Entry 8E9H (electron microscopy, 2.70 A resolution); this record covers chains E and F of the 15 polymer chains in the assembly.

[Chain E]
Protein: NADH-quinone oxidoreductase subunit E
Organism: Mycolicibacterium smegmatis MC2 155
Notes: EC 1.6.99.5
UniProt: A0QU32 (A0QU32_MYCS2); residues 1-245 here = UniProt positions 1-245
Chain sequence (245 residues; numbered 1 to 245; the number before each row is that of its first residue):
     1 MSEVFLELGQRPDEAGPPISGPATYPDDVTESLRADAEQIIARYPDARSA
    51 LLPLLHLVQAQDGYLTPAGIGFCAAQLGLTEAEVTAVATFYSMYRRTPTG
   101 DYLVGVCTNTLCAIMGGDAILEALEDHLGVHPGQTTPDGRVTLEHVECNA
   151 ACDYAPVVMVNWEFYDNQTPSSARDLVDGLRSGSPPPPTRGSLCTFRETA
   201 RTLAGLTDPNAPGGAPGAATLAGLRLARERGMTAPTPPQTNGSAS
Disordered / not traced: 1-5, 238-245
Ion coordination: 2Fe-2S cluster Fe: Cys107, Cys112, Cys148, Cys152
Ligand contacts: 2Fe-2S cluster (FES): Cys107, Asn109, Leu111, Cys112, Cys148, Asn149, Ala150, Ala151, Cys152, Val157

[Chain F]
Protein: NADH-quinone oxidoreductase subunit F
Organism: Mycolicibacterium smegmatis MC2 155
Notes: EC 7.1.1.-
UniProt: A0QU31 (A0QU31_MYCS2); numbering as in UniProt (aligned over 1-443)
Chain sequence (443 residues; row label = number of the first residue in the row):
     1 MTPLTPVLSRFWDEPEPWTLETYRRHDGYQGLQRALSMGPDDVIAFVKDS
    51 GLRGRGGAGFPTGTKWSFIPQERGDQPAGGPAAKPHYLVINADESEPGTC
   101 KDIPLLLTTPHFLVEGAIIAAYAIRARHAFIYVRGEVLPVLRRLQAAVAE
   151 AYAAGYLGTDIMGSGFDLDLIVHAGAGAYICGEETALLDSLEGRRGQPRL
   201 RPPFPAVAGLYACPTVVNNVESIASVPPIMVNGVDWFRSMGSEKSPGFTL
   251 YSLSGHVTRPGQYEAPLGITLRELLEYAGGVRAGHQLKFWTPGGSSTPLL
   301 TAEHLDVPLDYEGMASVGSMLGTKALQIFDETTCVVRAVRRWTQFYAHES
   351 CGKCTPCREGTYWLAQIYARLENGAGTEADIDKLLDISDNIFGKSFCALG
   401 DGAASPIMSSIKHFRDEYVAHLDGGCPFDPHASTLMATEGAGV
Disordered / not traced: 1, 438-443
Ion coordination: Zn2+: Cys334, Glu372, His421, Cys426; 4Fe-4S cluster Fe: Cys351, Cys354, Cys357, Cys397
Ligand contacts:
  - FMN (flavin mononucleotide): Gly54, Arg55, Gly56, Gly57, Ala58, Phe60, Thr62, Lys65, Asn91, Asp93, Glu94, Ser95, Tyr179, Ile180, Gly182, Glu183, Glu184, Val217, Asn218, Asn219, Ser222, Ala398, Leu399
  - 4Fe-4S cluster (SF4): Ile180, Pro198, Ser350, Cys351, Gly352, Lys353, Cys354, Cys357, Arg358, Ser395, Phe396, Cys397, Leu399, Gly400

[Chain E / chain F interface]
Pairs across the interface - 157 pairs, chain E then chain F:
  Arg43(E) - Ile171(F)
  Tyr44(E) - His173(F)  hydrogen bond
  Pro45(E) - Tyr87(F)
  Pro45(E) - Phe130(F)
  Pro45(E) - Tyr211(F)
  Asp46(E) - Tyr211(F)
  Arg48(E) - Glu192(F)
  Arg48(E) - Gly193(F)  hydrogen bond (side chain-backbone)
  Arg48(E) - Arg194(F)
  Ser49(E) - His173(F)
  Ser49(E) - Leu191(F)  hydrogen bond (side chain-backbone)
  Ser49(E) - Glu192(F)
  Ser49(E) - Tyr211(F)  hydrogen bond
  Leu51(E) - Gly193(F)
  Leu52(E) - His173(F)
  Leu52(E) - Ala176(F)
  Leu52(E) - Ser190(F)
  Pro53(E) - His173(F)
  His56(E) - Ala174(F)
  Ala86(E) - Arg195(F)  hydrogen bond (backbone-side chain)
  Val87(E) - Gly193(F)
  Val87(E) - Arg194(F)
  Phe90(E) - Ile180(F)  hydrophobic
  Phe90(E) - Arg195(F)
  Phe90(E) - Gly196(F)
  Phe90(E) - Cys351(F)  hydrophobic
  Tyr91(E) - Ala176(F)  hydrophobic
  Tyr91(E) - Gly177(F)
  Tyr91(E) - Ala178(F)  hydrophobic
  Tyr91(E) - Cys181(F)  hydrophobic
  Tyr91(E) - Ser190(F)
  Tyr91(E) - Arg194(F)  hydrogen bond (side chain-backbone)
  Tyr91(E) - Arg195(F)
  Tyr91(E) - Gly196(F)  hydrogen bond (side chain-backbone)
  Ser92(E) - Gly177(F)  hydrogen bond (backbone-backbone)
  Met93(E) - Gly135(F)
  Met93(E) - Glu136(F)
  Met93(E) - Gly177(F)
  Tyr94(E) - Ala176(F)  hydrophobic
  Thr108(E) - Arg341(F)  hydrogen bond (backbone-side chain)
  Asn109(E) - Pro97(F)
  Asn109(E) - Arg341(F)
  Asn109(E) - Trp342(F)
  Asn109(E) - Phe345(F)
  Thr110(E) - Ala338(F)  hydrogen bond (side chain-backbone)
  Thr110(E) - Arg341(F)
  Thr110(E) - Trp342(F)  hydrogen bond (side chain-backbone)
  Leu111(E) - Ser254(F)
  Leu111(E) - Gly255(F)
  Leu111(E) - Gln327(F)
  Ala113(E) - Arg341(F)
  Ile114(E) - Phe329(F)  hydrophobic
  Ile114(E) - Thr333(F)
  Ile114(E) - Arg337(F)
  Ile114(E) - Ser433(F)  hydrogen bond (backbone-side chain)
  Ile114(E) - Thr434(F)
  Met115(E) - Gly255(F)
  Met115(E) - His256(F)  hydrogen bond
  Met115(E) - Ser433(F)
  Met115(E) - Thr434(F)
  Met115(E) - Leu435(F)  hydrophobic
  Glu147(E) - Phe345(F)
  Glu147(E) - His348(F)
  Cys148(E) - Glu96(F)
  Cys148(E) - Pro97(F)  hydrophobic
  Cys148(E) - Gly98(F)
  Cys148(E) - Arg134(F)  hydrogen bond (backbone-side chain)
  Asn149(E) - Arg134(F)  hydrogen bond
  Asn149(E) - Glu136(F)  hydrogen bond (side chain-backbone)
  Ala150(E) - Glu94(F)
  Ala150(E) - Thr99(F)
  Ala150(E) - Cys100(F)
  Ala150(E) - Ile103(F)  hydrophobic
  Ala150(E) - Arg134(F)
  Ala151(E) - Cys100(F)
  Cys152(E) - Gly98(F)  hydrogen bond (side chain-backbone)
  Cys152(E) - Cys100(F)
  Cys152(E) - Ser254(F)
  Asp153(E) - Cys100(F)  hydrogen bond (backbone-side chain)
  Asp153(E) - Leu253(F)
  Asp153(E) - Ser254(F)
  Asp153(E) - Pro260(F)
  Asp153(E) - Gly261(F)
  Asp153(E) - Gln262(F)  hydrogen bond
  Ala155(E) - Leu435(F)  hydrophobic
  Met159(E) - Glu136(F)
  Asn161(E) - Leu138(F)
  Trp162(E) - Gly135(F)
  Trp162(E) - Glu136(F)
  Trp162(E) - Leu138(F)
  Trp162(E) - Pro139(F)
  Glu163(E) - Leu138(F)
  Glu163(E) - Pro139(F)
  Glu163(E) - Arg142(F)  salt bridge
  Phe164(E) - Ile103(F)  hydrophobic
  Phe164(E) - Pro139(F)  hydrophobic
  Thr169(E) - Ala437(F)
  Pro170(E) - Ala437(F)
  Arg190(E) - Leu107(F)
  Arg190(E) - Pro139(F)
  Gly191(E) - Pro139(F)
  Ser192(E) - Arg142(F)  hydrogen bond
  Cys194(E) - Arg142(F)  hydrogen bond
  Thr199(E) - Leu138(F)
  Thr202(E) - Leu138(F)
  Thr202(E) - Leu141(F)
  Thr202(E) - Gln145(F)
  Leu203(E) - Gly135(F)
  Leu203(E) - Leu141(F)  hydrophobic
  Leu203(E) - Ala174(F)
  Gly205(E) - Gln145(F)
  Pro209(E) - Arg142(F)
  Pro209(E) - Gln145(F)
  Pro209(E) - Ala146(F)
  Ala211(E) - Arg142(F)
  Ala211(E) - Arg143(F)
  Gly213(E) - Arg143(F)  hydrogen bond (backbone-side chain)
  Gly214(E) - Trp18(F)
  Gly214(E) - Leu107(F)
  Gly214(E) - Arg143(F)  hydrogen bond (backbone-side chain)
  Pro216(E) - Thr108(F)
  Ala219(E) - Pro260(F)
  Ala219(E) - Gly261(F)
  Ala219(E) - Gln262(F)  hydrogen bond (backbone-backbone)
  Thr220(E) - Trp12(F)
  Thr220(E) - Pro104(F)
  Thr220(E) - Gln262(F)
  Leu221(E) - Trp12(F)  hydrophobic
  Leu221(E) - Asp13(F)
  Ala222(E) - Arg259(F)
  Ala222(E) - Pro260(F)
  Ala222(E) - Tyr263(F)  hydrophobic
  Gly223(E) - Leu4(F)
  Gly223(E) - Gln262(F)  hydrogen bond (backbone-backbone)
  Gly223(E) - Tyr263(F)
  Leu224(E) - Pro6(F)  hydrophobic
  Leu224(E) - Ser9(F)
  Leu224(E) - Arg10(F)
  Leu224(E) - Trp12(F)
  Leu224(E) - Asp13(F)
  Leu226(E) - Arg259(F)
  Leu226(E) - Tyr263(F)
  Leu226(E) - Tyr277(F)
  Ala227(E) - Pro6(F)  hydrophobic
  Arg228(E) - Arg10(F)  hydrogen bond (side chain-backbone)
  Arg230(E) - Glu276(F)
  Arg230(E) - Tyr277(F)
  Met232(E) - Leu4(F)
  Met232(E) - Pro6(F)
  Thr233(E) - Leu4(F)
  Ala234(E) - Thr5(F)
  Pro235(E) - Trp236(F)
  Pro235(E) - Ser239(F)
  Pro235(E) - Met240(F)
  Thr236(E) - Trp236(F)
  Pro237(E) - Asn232(F)
  Pro237(E) - Trp236(F)
Also at the interface, not in a pair above, chain E (74 interface residues in all): Thr89, Gly116, Gln168, Thr207, Asp208, Ala215
Also at the interface, not in a pair above, chain F (83 interface residues in all): Pro3, Val7, Ser95, Tyr132, Val137, Gly175, Gln197, Ala278

[Overview]
74 residues of chain E and 83 residues of chain F are in contact; the contacts include 26 hydrogen bonds and 1
salt bridge. Among the polar pairs are Glu163(E)-Arg142(F), Tyr44(E)-His173(F) and Arg48(E)-Gly193(F). Bound
to chain E: 2Fe-2S cluster.
Chain E is NADH-quinone oxidoreductase subunit E and chain F is NADH-quinone oxidoreductase subunit F, both
from Mycolicibacterium smegmatis MC2 155; the structure, Mycobacterial respiratory complex I, fully-inserted
quinone, was determined by electron microscopy together with 8E9G and 8E9I from the same study.
